PDB entry 2IAL | X-ray diffraction, 1.92 A resolution | chains A and B

[Chain A]
Name: CD4+ T cell receptor E8 alpha chain
Source organism: Homo sapiens
Notes: engineered mutation(s): T156C
Reference sequence: P01848 (TCA_HUMAN); residues 108-202 here correspond to UniProt positions 1-95 (UniProt number = residue number - 107)
Sequence (202 residues; numbered 1 to 202; the number before each row is that of its first residue):
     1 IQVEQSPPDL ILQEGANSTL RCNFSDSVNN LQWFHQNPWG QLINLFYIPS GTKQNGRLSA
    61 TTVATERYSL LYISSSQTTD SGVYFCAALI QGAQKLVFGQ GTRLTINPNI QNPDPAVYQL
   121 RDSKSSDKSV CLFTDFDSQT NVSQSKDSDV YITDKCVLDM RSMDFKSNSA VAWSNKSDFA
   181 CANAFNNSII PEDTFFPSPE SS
Disordered / not traced: 125-126, 199-202
Disulfide bonds: C22-C86, C131-C181

[Chain B]
Name: CD4+ T cell receptor E8 beta chain
Source organism: Homo sapiens
Notes: engineered mutation(s): S167C
Reference sequence: P01850 (TCB_HUMAN); residues 111-240 here correspond to UniProt positions 1-130 (UniProt number = residue number - 110)
Sequence (240 residues; row label = number of the first residue in the row):
     1 NAGVTQTPKF RILKIGQSMT LQCTQDMNHN YMYWYRQDPG MGLKLIYYSV GAGITDKGEV
    61 PNGYNVSRST TEDFPLRLEL AAPSQTSVYF CASTYHGTGY FGEGSWLTVV EDLNKVFPPE
   121 VAVFEPSEAE ISHTQKATLV CLATGFFPDH VELSWWVNGK EVHSGVCTDP QPLKEQPALN
   181 DSRYALSSRL RVSATFWQNP RNHFRCQVQF YGLSENDEWT QDRAKPVTQI VSAEAWGRAD
Disordered / not traced: 1
Disulfide bonds: C23-C91, C141-C206

[How chain A and chain B interact]
Disulfides between the chains: C156(A)-C167(B)
Residue-residue contacts - 98 pairs, chain A then chain B:
  Q32(A) - G97(B)  hydrogen bond (side chain-backbone)
  Q32(A) - T98(B)
  Q32(A) - G99(B)  hydrogen bond (side chain-backbone)
  F34(A) - G99(B)
  F34(A) - F101(B)  hydrophobic
  Q36(A) - Q37(B)  hydrogen bond
  Q36(A) - F90(B)
  W39(A) - W106(B)
  G40(A) - F90(B)
  Q41(A) - F101(B)  hydrogen bond (side chain-backbone)
  Q41(A) - G102(B)
  Q41(A) - E103(B)
  L42(A) - F101(B)  hydrophobic
  N44(A) - G99(B)
  Y47(A) - G97(B)
  Y47(A) - T98(B)
  F85(A) - Q37(B)
  F85(A) - M41(B)
  F85(A) - G42(B)
  Q94(A) - Y31(B)
  Q94(A) - Y33(B)  hydrogen bond (backbone-side chain)
  Q94(A) - Y48(B)
  Q94(A) - V50(B)
  K95(A) - Y48(B)
  K95(A) - K57(B)  hydrogen bond (side chain-backbone)
  K95(A) - G58(B)
  L96(A) - Y33(B)
  L96(A) - Y35(B)  hydrogen bond (backbone-side chain)
  V97(A) - E59(B)
  F98(A) - Y35(B)
  F98(A) - L43(B)
  F98(A) - F101(B)  hydrophobic
  G99(A) - G42(B)
  Q100(A) - G42(B)  hydrogen bond (side chain-backbone)
  R103(A) - G40(B)
  D114(A) - H133(B)  salt bridge
  Y118(A) - S127(B)
  Y118(A) - A129(B)
  Y118(A) - E130(B)
  Y118(A) - H133(B)
  Y118(A) - T134(B)
  Q119(A) - S127(B)
  L120(A) - F124(B)
  L120(A) - E125(B)
  L120(A) - T138(B)
  L120(A) - V140(B)  hydrophobic
  R121(A) - F124(B)
  R121(A) - E125(B)  hydrogen bond (backbone-backbone)
  D122(A) - A122(B)
  D122(A) - V123(B)
  D122(A) - F124(B)
  S123(A) - V123(B)  hydrogen bond (backbone-backbone)
  S123(A) - E125(B)
  S123(A) - E234(B)  hydrogen bond (side chain-backbone)
  S123(A) - A235(B)
  K124(A) - E234(B)
  K128(A) - F124(B)
  S129(A) - F124(B)
  V130(A) - F124(B)  hydrophobic
  V130(A) - L142(B)  hydrophobic
  L132(A) - T138(B)
  T134(A) - R191(B)
  D135(A) - T134(B)
  D135(A) - R191(B)  salt bridge
  Y151(A) - L173(B)  hydrophobic
  Y151(A) - E175(B)  hydrogen bond (side chain-backbone)
  I152(A) - L173(B)
  T153(A) - D169(B)
  T153(A) - S187(B)
  C156(A) - C167(B)  disulfide
  C156(A) - R189(B)
  V157(A) - C167(B)  hydrogen bond (backbone-side chain)
  L158(A) - G165(B)
  L158(A) - V166(B)
  L158(A) - C167(B)  hydrophobic
  L158(A) - R189(B)
  L158(A) - R191(B)
  D159(A) - S164(B)  hydrogen bond (backbone-side chain)
  D159(A) - G165(B)  hydrogen bond (backbone-backbone)
  M160(A) - K136(B)
  M160(A) - S164(B)
  M160(A) - R191(B)
  M160(A) - V192(B)
  M160(A) - S193(B)
  R161(A) - S164(B)  hydrogen bond (backbone-side chain)
  M163(A) - K136(B)
  M163(A) - S193(B)
  F165(A) - K136(B)
  F165(A) - R191(B)
  S167(A) - R191(B)  hydrogen bond
  S169(A) - R189(B)  hydrogen bond (backbone-side chain)
  A170(A) - R189(B)
  V171(A) - V140(B)  hydrophobic
  V171(A) - R189(B)
  W173(A) - L142(B)  hydrophobic
  W173(A) - A185(B)  hydrophobic
  F195(A) - H133(B)
  P197(A) - A129(B)  hydrophobic
Interface residues without a listed pair, chain A (52 interface residues in all): S148, D154
Interface residues without a listed pair, chain B (57 interface residues in all): L45, T94, H96, P126, T168, Q171, K174, L190

[Summary]
52 residues of chain A face 57 of chain B across their interface; the contacts include 1 disulfide bond, 18
hydrogen bonds and 2 salt bridges. Polar contacts include D114(A)-H133(B), D135(A)-R191(B) and Q32(A)-G97(B).
Chain A is CD4+ T cell receptor E8 alpha chain and chain B is CD4+ T cell receptor E8 beta chain, both from
Homo sapiens; the structure, Structural basis for recognition of mutant self by a tumor-specific, MHC class
II-restricted TCR, was determined by X-ray diffraction (same publication as 2IAM and 2IAN).
